Entry 3NZX (X-ray diffraction, 2.70 A resolution); this record covers chains Z and 1 of the 30 polymer chains in the assembly.

Chain Z:
Name: Proteasome component C5
Organism: Saccharomyces cerevisiae
Notes: EC 3.4.25.1
UniProt: P23724 (PSB1_YEAST); the construct lacks a stretch of the UniProt sequence and is renumbered around it, so the offset changes along the chain: -28 to -1 = UniProt 1-28; 1-70 = UniProt 29-98; 71-106 = UniProt 100-135; 107-144 = UniProt 138-175; 2 more segments
Sequence (241 residues; row label = number of the first residue in the row; note: 2 numbers in that range are skipped by the numbering (no residue carries them; nothing is unmodelled there); a row labelled like 10A-10B holds insertion residues (10A, then the next letters in order); numbers below 1 keep their minus sign (Met-28 is residue -28)):
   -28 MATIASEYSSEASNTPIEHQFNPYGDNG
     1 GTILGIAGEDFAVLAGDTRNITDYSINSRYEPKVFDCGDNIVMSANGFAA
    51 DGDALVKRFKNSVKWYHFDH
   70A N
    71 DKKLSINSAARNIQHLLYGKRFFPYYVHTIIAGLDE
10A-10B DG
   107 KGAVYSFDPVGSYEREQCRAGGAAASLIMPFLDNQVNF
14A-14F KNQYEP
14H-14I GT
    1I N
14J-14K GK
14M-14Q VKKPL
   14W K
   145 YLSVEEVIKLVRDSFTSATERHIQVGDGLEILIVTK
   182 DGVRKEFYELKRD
Disordered / not traced: -28 to -10

Chain 1:
Name: Proteasome component PRE4
Organism: Saccharomyces cerevisiae
Notes: EC 3.4.25.1
UniProt: P30657 (PSB4_YEAST); the construct lacks a stretch of the UniProt sequence and is renumbered around it, so the offset changes along the chain: -41 to -1 = UniProt 1-41; 1-70 = UniProt 42-111; 74-92 = UniProt 120-138; 93-105 = UniProt 141-153; 3 more segments
Sequence (266 residues; row label = number of the first residue in the row; note: 6 numbers in that range are skipped by the numbering (no residue carries them; nothing is unmodelled there); a row labelled like 71B-71D holds insertion residues (71B, then the next letters in order); numbers below 1 keep their minus sign (Met-41 is residue -41)):
   -41 MNHDPFSWGRPADSTYGAYNTQIANAGASPMVNTQQPIVTG
     1 TSVISMKYDNGVIIAADNLGSYGSLLRFNGVERLIPVGDNTVVGISGDIS
    51 DMQHIERLLKDLVTENAYDN
   69A P
   69C L
   70A A
   71A D
    72 A
71B-71D EEA
    74 LEPSYIFEYLATVMYQRRS
92A-92B KM
    93 NPLWNAIIVAGVQ
10A-10B SN
   106 GDQFLRYVNLLGVTYSSPTLATGFGAHMANPLLRKV
14A-14G VDRESDI
   144 PKTTVQVAEEAIVNAMRVLYYRDARSSRNFSLAIIDKN
   18A T
   183 GLTFKKNLQVENMKWDFAKDIKGYGTQKI
Disordered / not traced: -41 to -9

How chain Z and chain 1 interact:
Contacting residue pairs (42; chain Z residue first):
  Gln-9(Z) - Thr-8(1)  hydrogen bond
  Phe-8(Z) - Thr-8(1)
  Phe-8(Z) - Arg91(1)
  Phe-8(Z) - Met92B(1)
  Phe-8(Z) - Pro94(1)  hydrophobic
  Phe-8(Z) - Leu115(1)  hydrophobic
  Phe-8(Z) - Leu116(1)  hydrophobic
  Asn-7(Z) - Leu116(1)
  Pro-6(Z) - Arg91(1)  hydrogen bond (backbone-side chain)
  Pro-6(Z) - Met92B(1)  hydrophobic
  Pro-6(Z) - Leu116(1)
  Tyr-5(Z) - Arg91(1)
  Tyr-5(Z) - Leu116(1)
  Asn-2(Z) - Val118(1)
  Asn20(Z) - Tyr120(1)
  Ser25(Z) - His132(1)
  Ile26(Z) - Arg139(1)  hydrogen bond (backbone-side chain)
  Asn27(Z) - Tyr120(1)  hydrogen bond
  Asn27(Z) - Ser122(1)
  Ser28(Z) - Ser121(1)  hydrogen bond (side chain-backbone)
  Tyr30(Z) - Ser121(1)
  Glu31(Z) - Arg111(1)  salt bridge
  Glu31(Z) - Tyr120(1)
  Glu31(Z) - Ser121(1)  hydrogen bond (side chain-backbone)
  Phe48(Z) - Arg91(1)
  Phe48(Z) - Leu116(1)
  Phe48(Z) - Val118(1)  hydrophobic
  Ala50(Z) - Tyr88(1)
  Ala50(Z) - Leu116(1)
  Ala50(Z) - Gly117(1)
  Ala50(Z) - Val118(1)
  Asp51(Z) - Tyr88(1)  hydrogen bond
  Asp51(Z) - Arg91(1)  salt bridge
  Asp53(Z) - Thr119(1)
  Ala54(Z) - Tyr88(1)  hydrophobic
  Lys57(Z) - Glu81(1)  salt bridge
  Phe93(Z) - Arg91(1)
  Phe93(Z) - Ser92(1)
  Tyr95(Z) - Tyr88(1)
  Glu190(Z) - Arg14C(1)  salt bridge
  Arg193(Z) - Asp14B(1)  salt bridge
  Arg193(Z) - Arg14C(1)
Other interface residues (no listed pair), chain Z (26 interface residues in all): Gly-4, Arg29, Ala49
Other interface residues (no listed pair), chain 1 (23 interface residues in all): Trp96, Leu125, Ala131

In short:
26 residues of chain Z face 23 of chain 1 across their interface, with 7 hydrogen bonds and 5 salt bridges.
Polar pairs include Glu31(Z)-Arg111(1), Asp51(Z)-Arg91(1) and Lys57(Z)-Glu81(1).
Here chain Z is Proteasome component C5 and chain 1 is Proteasome component PRE4, both from Saccharomyces
cerevisiae. Entry 3NZX (Crystal structure of the yeast 20S proteasome in complex with ligand 2c) was
determined by X-ray diffraction (same publication as 3NZJ and 3NZW).
